Entry 9CC7 (electron microscopy, 3.14 A resolution); this record covers chains D and A of the 10 polymer chains in the assembly.

# Chain D
Protein: PhiTE adaptor protein
From: Pectobacterium phage phiTE
UniProt: K9L3Y0 (K9L3Y0_9CAUD); numbering as in UniProt (aligned over 1-175)
Sequence (175 residues; each row starts with the number of its first residue):
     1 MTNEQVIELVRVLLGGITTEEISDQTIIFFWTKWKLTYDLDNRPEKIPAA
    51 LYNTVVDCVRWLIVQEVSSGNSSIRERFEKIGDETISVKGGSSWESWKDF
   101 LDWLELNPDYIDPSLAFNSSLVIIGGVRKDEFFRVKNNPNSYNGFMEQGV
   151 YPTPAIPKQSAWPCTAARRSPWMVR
Unresolved in the structure: 90-92, 164-175

# Chain A
Protein: Portal protein
From: Pectobacterium phage phiTE
UniProt: K9L587 (K9L587_9CAUD); residues 1-507 here = UniProt positions 1-507
Sequence (507 residues; row label = number of the first residue in the row):
     1 MSRKRNRNRSVQVAKATSEQLNVSRMRMSEQGTFALAKVQVDSERMKAEE
    51 IRWPHLIGTAESMKQDATVATGLDMLYTFVEKAFKDFKVIPGESEESKKA
   101 AKFIEYCLKNMEGQTLRQFARDAATFNEYGLSVVEKVYTQIAVGEYVGKY
   151 KVKNLAFRPQASLSRTNPIVYNSDGSAIVGIKQSLSAFQNYTASEIGVGG
   201 VSTRMSDVIIPISRVMLMNTGGSSSQALGVSPLVGCYRAWREKILIENLE
   251 VVGATKDMGGVIELKIPSQILNKAAMDPSSPEADMVRGLMSDAANAHSGE
   301 QSFFMLPSDTKDNAPQYSMTLKGIDGMGKQYSTAQLISDRKKSILDRLGA
   351 GFINVGNDKGGSYNLSESKQTIHTQFVQRVNEIILEALNENLLPQLLALN
   401 DIRLPETEMPYVKAGEIVDVDMEGFSKAIQRIGAVGYLPKTPKVINRVLE
   451 VLGIDEKIEEDISQEELMKLLGEDTSRAGDGMTKGSSGNGTGKISASRDN
   501 SAANLDN
Unresolved in the structure: 1-26, 192-207, 356-369, 449-507

# Chain D / chain A interface
Residue-residue contacts (22; chain D residue first):
  Phe-117(D) / Pro-281(A)
  Asn-118(D) / Ile-270(A)
  Ser-119(D) / Met-285(A)
  Leu-121(D) / Met-305(A)
  Leu-121(D) / Pro-307(A)  hydrophobic
  Leu-121(D) / Tyr-317(A)
  Val-122(D) / Met-305(A)
  Val-122(D) / Leu-306(A)  hydrophobic
  Ile-123(D) / Phe-303(A)  hydrophobic
  Ile-123(D) / Phe-304(A)
  Ile-123(D) / Met-305(A)  hydrogen bond (backbone-backbone)
  Ile-124(D) / Phe-303(A)
  Ile-124(D) / Phe-304(A)  hydrophobic
  Gly-125(D) / Gln-301(A)
  Gly-125(D) / Ser-302(A)
  Gly-125(D) / Phe-303(A)  hydrogen bond (backbone-backbone)
  Gly-126(D) / His-297(A)
  Gly-126(D) / Gln-301(A)  hydrogen bond (backbone-backbone)
  Val-127(D) / Asn-295(A)
  Arg-128(D) / Asp-292(A)  salt bridge
  Phe-132(D) / Gln-301(A)  hydrogen bond (backbone-side chain)
  Val-135(D) / Gln-301(A)
Interface residues without a listed pair, chain D (14 interface residues in all): Glu-131
Interface residues without a listed pair, chain A (18 interface residues in all): Glu-282, Leu-289, Ala-296, Glu-300

# Overview
14 residues of chain D and 18 residues of chain A are in contact, with 4 hydrogen bonds and 1 salt bridge.
Polar pairs include Arg-128(D)/Asp-292(A), Phe-132(D)/Gln-301(A) and Ile-123(D)/Met-305(A).
Chain D is PhiTE adaptor protein and chain A is Portal protein, both from Pectobacterium phage phiTE; the
structure, Bacteriophage PhiTE extended connector complex, was determined by electron microscopy, deposited
together with 9CB9, 9CBA, 9CUL, 9CUY and 9MJN.
